6ACZ - chains B and C of the 3 polymer chains in the assembly; structure by electron microscopy, 4.30 A resolution (low resolution: residue-level contacts below are approximate; hydrogen-bond / salt-bridge calls are withheld).

[Chain B]
Name: VP2
Source organism: Coxsackievirus A10
UniProtKB: A0A1V0FT21 (A0A1V0FT21_9ENTO); residues 1-255 here correspond to UniProt positions 70-324 (UniProt number = residue number + 69)
Amino-acid sequence (255 residues; numbered 1 to 255; the number before each row is that of its first residue):
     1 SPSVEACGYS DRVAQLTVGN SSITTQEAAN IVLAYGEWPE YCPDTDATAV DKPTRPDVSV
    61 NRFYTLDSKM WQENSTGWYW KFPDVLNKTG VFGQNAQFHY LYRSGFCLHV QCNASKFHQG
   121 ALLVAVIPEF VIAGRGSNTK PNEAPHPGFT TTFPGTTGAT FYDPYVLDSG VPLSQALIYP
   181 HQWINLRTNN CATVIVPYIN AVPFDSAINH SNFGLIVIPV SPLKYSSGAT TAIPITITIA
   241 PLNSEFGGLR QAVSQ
Disordered / not traced: 1-29, 50-51, 138-144, 252-255

[Chain C]
Name: VP3
Source organism: Coxsackievirus A10
UniProtKB: A0A1V0FT21 (A0A1V0FT21_9ENTO); residues 1-240 here correspond to UniProt positions 325-564 (UniProt number = residue number + 324)
Amino-acid sequence (240 residues; each row starts with the number of its first residue):
     1 GIPAELRPGT NQFLTTDDGT AAPILPGFTP TPTIHIPGEV HSLLELCRVE TILEVNNTTE
    61 ATGLTRLLIP VSSQNKADEL CAAFMVDPGR IGPWQSTLVG QICRYYTQWS GSLKVTFMFT
   121 GSFMATGKML VAYSPPGSAQ PANRETAMLG THVIWDFGLQ SSVSLVIPWI SNTHFRTAKT
   181 GGNYDYYTAG VVTLWYQTNY VVPPETPGEA YIIAMGAAQD NFTLKICKDT DEVTQQAVLQ
Disordered / not traced: 1, 173-188, 238-240

[Interface between chain B and chain C]
Pairs across the interface - 41 pairs, chain B then chain C:
  E37(B) - P37(C)
  K116(B) - F123(C)
  F117(B) - M124(C)
  Q119(B) - T120(C)
  Q119(B) - G121(C)
  Q119(B) - S122(C)
  Q119(B) - E209(C)
  G120(B) - T120(C)
  A121(B) - T120(C)
  Y165(B) - E54(C)
  Y165(B) - G63(C)
  L173(B) - L67(C)
  S174(B) - T51(C)
  S174(B) - I52(C)
  S174(B) - S96(C)
  Q175(B) - S96(C)
  Q175(B) - Q101(C)
  L177(B) - V49(C)
  L177(B) - E50(C)
  L177(B) - I52(C)
  I178(B) - L98(C)
  W183(B) - I52(C)
  W183(B) - I213(C)
  N185(B) - M118(C)
  N185(B) - F119(C)
  R187(B) - F119(C)
  R187(B) - G121(C)
  R187(B) - S122(C)
  R187(B) - F123(C)
  R187(B) - F157(C)
  R187(B) - S161(C)
  A201(B) - I34(C)
  P219(B) - L64(C)
  S221(B) - T120(C)
  P222(B) - L68(C)
  P222(B) - Y211(C)
  K224(B) - Y211(C)
  Y225(B) - P207(C)
  S226(B) - E205(C)
  S226(B) - T206(C)
  S226(B) - P207(C)
Interface residues without a listed pair, chain B (30 interface residues in all): Y35, H118, T188, P197, I199, N200, P203, V220
Interface residues without a listed pair, chain C (37 interface residues in all): H35, I36, G38, L46, R66, T97, A210, M215

[Summary]
Chain B and chain C form an interface of 30 and 37 residues respectively.
Chain B is VP2 and chain C is VP3, both from Coxsackievirus A10; the structure, The structure of CVA10 virus
A-particle from its complex with Fab 2G8, was determined by electron microscopy (same publication as 6ACU,
6ACW, 6ACY, 6AD0 and 6AD1).
